Entry 8RTL (X-ray diffraction, 1.89 A resolution); this record covers chains D and G of the 8 polymer chains in the assembly.

Chain D:
Name: Arsenite oxidase subunit AioB
Source organism: Alcaligenes faecalis
Notes: EC 1.20.9.1; engineered mutation(s): C65F-C80G
UniProtKB: Q7SIF3 (AIOB_ALCFA); residues -1 to 133 here correspond to UniProt positions 41-175 (UniProt number = residue number + 42)
Amino-acid sequence (135 residues; each row starts with the number of its first residue; numbers below 1 keep their minus sign (Ala-1 is residue -1)):
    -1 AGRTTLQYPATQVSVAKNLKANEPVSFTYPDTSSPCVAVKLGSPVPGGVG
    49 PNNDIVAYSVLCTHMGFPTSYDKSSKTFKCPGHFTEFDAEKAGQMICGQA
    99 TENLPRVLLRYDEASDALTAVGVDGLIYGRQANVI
Sequence notes: conflict Phe65 (Cys107 in Q7SIF3), Gly80 (Cys122 in Q7SIF3)
Metal / ion sites: 2Fe-2S cluster Fe: Cys60, His62, Cys78, His81
Residues lining bound ligands:
  - 2Fe-2S cluster (FES): Cys60, His62, Met63, Gly64, Phe65, Cys78, Gly80, His81, Phe82, Thr83
  - 1-ethoxy-2-(2-ethoxyethoxy)ethane (P4G): Gln92, Met93, Ala98, Thr99, Asn101
  - 2-(2-methoxyethoxy)ethanol (PG0): Thr61, Glu100, Asn101, Pro103, Gly123, Leu124, Ile125, Tyr126, Gly127, Arg128
Curated features (UniProtKB/Swiss-Prot):
  - binding site ([2Fe-2S] cluster): Cys60, His62, Cys78, His81

Chain G:
Name: Arsenite oxidase subunit AioA
Source organism: Alcaligenes faecalis
Notes: EC 1.20.9.1
UniProtKB: Q7SIF4 (AIOA_ALCFA); residues 4-825 here correspond to UniProt positions 5-826 (UniProt number = residue number + 1)
Amino-acid sequence (823 residues; row label = number of the first residue in the row):
     3 ANDRITLPPANAQRTNMTCHFCIVGCGYHVYKWPELQEGGRAPEQNALGL
    53 DFRKQLPPLAVTLTPAMTNVVTEHNGRRYNIMVVPDKACVVNSGLSSTRG
   103 GKMASYMYTPTGDGKQRLKAPRLYAADQWVDTTWDHAMALYAGLIKKTLD
   153 KDGPQGVFFSCFDHGGAGGGFENTWGTGKLMFSAIQTPMVRIHNRPAYNS
   203 ECHATREMGIGELNNAYEDAQLADVIWSIGNNPYESQTNYFLNHWLPNLQ
   253 GATTSKKKERFPNENFPQARIIFVDPRETPSVAIARHVAGNDRVLHLAIE
   303 PGTDTALFNGLFTYVVEQGWIDKPFIEAHTKGFDDAVKTNRLSLDECSNI
   353 TGVPVDMLKRAAEWSYKPKASGQAPRTMHAYEKGIIWGNDNYVIQSALLD
   403 LVIATHNVGRRGTGCVRMGGHQEGYTRPPYPGDKKIYIDQELIKGKGRIM
   453 TWWGCNNFQTSNNAQALREAILQRSAIVKQAMQKARGATTEEMVDVIYEA
   503 TQNGGLFVTSINLYPTKLAEAAHLMLPAAHPGEMNLTSMNGERRIRLSEK
   553 FMDPPGTAMADCLIAARIANALRDMYQKDGKAEMAAQFEGFDWKTEEDAF
   603 NDGFRRAGQPGAPAIDSQGGSTGHLVTYDRLRKSGNNGVQLPVVSWDESK
   653 GLVGTEMLYTEGKFDTDDGKAHFKPAPWNGLPATVQQQKDKYRFWLNNGR
   703 NNEVWQTAYHDQYNSLMQERYPMAYIEMNPDDCKQLDVTGGDIVEVYNDF
   753 GSTFAMVYPVAEIKRGQTFMLFGYVNGIQGDVTTDWTDRNIIPYYKGTWG
   803 DIRKVGSMEEFKRTVSFKSRRFA
Sequence notes: expression tag (3)
Metal / ion sites: 3Fe-4S cluster Fe: Cys21, Cys24, Cys28; Na+ site 1: Asp129 (shared with 3 residues of chain E); Na+ site 2: Gln467, Ser754, Asp783 (shared with 1 residue of chain E)
Residues lining bound ligands:
  - molybdenum(iv) ion / oxygen atom: Asn196, Glu203, Lys385, Arg419, Gly422, His423, Arg702
  - 3Fe-4S cluster (F3S): Cys21, Phe23, Cys24, Val26, Gly27, Cys28, Tyr30, Ser98, Ser99, Arg101, Gly102, Thr240, Asn241
  - molybdopterin guanosine dinucleotide (MGD; 2-amino-5,6-dimercapto-7-methyl-3,7,8a,9-tetrahydro-8-oxa-1,3,9,10-tetraaza-anthracen-4-one guanosine dinucleotide), molecule 1: Cys24, Arg101, Gly232, Asn233, Asn234, Glu237, Ser238, Gln239, Val276, Asp277, Pro278, Arg279, Thr281, Ile301, Pro303, Gly304, Asp306, Glu384, Lys385, Gly386, Ile387, Gly421, Gly422, His423, Trp697, Asn699, Asn700, Gly701, Arg702, Asn703, Asn704, Val706, Trp707, Gln708, Phe771, Phe774, Tyr796, Lys798
  - molybdopterin guanosine dinucleotide (MGD), molecule 2: Ala169, Gly170, His195, Asn196, Lys385, Trp389, His423, Trp455, Gly456, Cys457, Asn458, Asn459, Thr462, Ile513, Asn514, Leu515, Tyr516, Thr518, Ala530, Ala531, His532, Asp563, Asn700, Gly701, Arg702, Gln708, Thr709, Tyr711, Phe774, Gln781, Gly782, Thr785, Tyr797, Lys798
Curated features (UniProtKB/Swiss-Prot):
  - binding site ([3Fe-4S] cluster): Cys21, Cys24, Cys28
  - binding site (substrate): His195, Glu203, Arg419, His423
  - site: Ser99 (Involved in charge transfer)

How chain D and chain G interact:
Pairs across the interface (27):
  Gln10(D) - Val655(G)
  Gln10(D) - Gly656(G)  hydrogen bond (side chain-backbone)
  Gln10(D) - Glu658(G)
  Val11(D) - Val655(G)
  Ser12(D) - Lys652(G)  hydrogen bond (side chain-backbone)
  Ser12(D) - Val655(G)
  Lys15(D) - Ala90(G)
  Asn16(D) - Ser651(G)
  Asn16(D) - Lys652(G)  hydrogen bond (side chain-backbone)
  Asn16(D) - Gly653(G)
  Asn16(D) - Leu654(G)  hydrogen bond (side chain-backbone)
  Lys18(D) - Lys635(G)
  Lys18(D) - Glu650(G)
  Pro22(D) - Ser651(G)
  Val23(D) - Ser651(G)
  Val23(D) - Lys652(G)
  Ser24(D) - Lys652(G)
  Arg108(D) - Glu261(G)
  Arg108(D) - Arg262(G)
  Asp110(D) - Glu220(G)
  Asp110(D) - Arg262(G)  salt bridge
  Ala112(D) - Val92(G)
  Ala112(D) - Gln223(G)
  Ala112(D) - Lys258(G)
  Ser113(D) - Val92(G)
  Ser113(D) - Glu220(G)
  Ala115(D) - Glu658(G)
Other interface residues (no listed pair), chain D (18 interface residues in all): Leu17, Glu21, Glu111, Asp114
Other interface residues (no listed pair), chain G (18 interface residues in all): Ser636, Asn639

Overview:
Chain D and chain G each contribute 18 residues to their interface, with 4 hydrogen bonds and 1 salt bridge.
Polar pairs include Asp110(D)-Arg262(G), Gln10(D)-Gly656(G) and Ser12(D)-Lys652(G). Chain D binds
1-ethoxy-2-(2-ethoxyethoxy)ethane, 2Fe-2S cluster and 2-(2-methoxyethoxy)ethanol.
Chain D is Arsenite oxidase subunit AioB and chain G is Arsenite oxidase subunit AioA, both from Alcaligenes
faecalis; the structure, Af Aio C65F-C80G, was determined by X-ray diffraction.
